9C2D - chains G and Q of the 19 polymer chains in the assembly; structure by electron microscopy, 3.20 A resolution.

[Chain G]
Molecule: Major capsid protein
Source organism: Shigella phage Sf14
UniProt: A0A2K9VK95 (A0A2K9VK95_9CAUD); residues 1-367 here = UniProt positions 1-367
Sequence (367 residues; numbered 1 to 367; the number before each row is that of its first residue):
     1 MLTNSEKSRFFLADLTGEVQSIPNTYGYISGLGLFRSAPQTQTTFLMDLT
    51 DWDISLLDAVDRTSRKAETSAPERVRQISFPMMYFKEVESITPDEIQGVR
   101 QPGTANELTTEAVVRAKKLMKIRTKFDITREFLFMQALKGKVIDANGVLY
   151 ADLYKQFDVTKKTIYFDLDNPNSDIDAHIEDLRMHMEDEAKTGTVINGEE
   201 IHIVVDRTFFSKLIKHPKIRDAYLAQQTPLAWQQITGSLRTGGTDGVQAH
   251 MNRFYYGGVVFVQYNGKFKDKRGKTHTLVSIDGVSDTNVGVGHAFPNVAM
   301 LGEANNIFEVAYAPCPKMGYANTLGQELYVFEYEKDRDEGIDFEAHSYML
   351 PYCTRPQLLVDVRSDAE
Disordered / not traced: 1

[Chain Q]
Molecule: Structural protein
Source organism: Shigella phage Sf14
UniProt: A0A2K9VKC2 (A0A2K9VKC2_9CAUD); numbering as in UniProt (aligned over 1-125)
Sequence (125 residues; each row starts with the number of its first residue):
     1 MAYQGFTKLGEREPLNDIILWEEITPTGHSRKEYAPVASTEYRVGEVLKA
    51 DGSKVAAGQEAQADSVCIVNFYADLQLSYHGQLKVVGIYRDAELKDLLKL
   101 ESGVDAAAVKSALKAKGIDFVPTGL
Disordered / not traced: 1, 125

[Interface between chain G and chain Q]
Contacting residue pairs (19):
  Glu89(G) - Lys95(Q)  salt bridge
  Ser90(G) - Ile19(Q)  hydrogen bond (side chain-backbone)
  Ser90(G) - Leu20(Q)
  Thr92(G) - Asn16(Q)
  Asp94(G) - Asn16(Q)  hydrogen bond
  Glu95(G) - Leu15(Q)
  Glu95(G) - Asp17(Q)
  Gln97(G) - His80(Q)
  Val99(G) - Arg12(Q)
  Lys271(G) - Pro122(Q)
  Lys271(G) - Thr123(Q)
  Lys271(G) - Gly124(Q)
  Lys335(G) - Ile19(Q)
  Lys335(G) - Leu20(Q)  hydrogen bond (side chain-backbone)
  Asp336(G) - Ile24(Q)
  Arg337(G) - Ile24(Q)
  Arg337(G) - Thr25(Q)
  Arg337(G) - Pro26(Q)
  Glu339(G) - Ile24(Q)
Also at the interface, not in a pair above, chain G (16 interface residues in all): Ser5, Val88, Lys125, Asp342
Also at the interface, not in a pair above, chain Q (17 interface residues in all): Leu9, Tyr79, Val121

[In short]
Chain G and chain Q form an interface of 16 and 17 residues respectively, with 3 hydrogen bonds and 1 salt
bridge. Polar contacts include Glu89(G)-Lys95(Q), Ser90(G)-Ile19(Q) and Asp94(G)-Asn16(Q).
Chain G is Major capsid protein and chain Q is Structural protein, both from Shigella phage Sf14; the
structure, Bacteriophage Sf14 Capsid Icosahedral reconstruction, was determined by electron microscopy (same
publication as 9C39, 9C3A and 9C3B).
